PDB entry 5ZCG | X-ray diffraction, 2.10 A resolution | chains A and C

# Chain A
Protein: Probable protein phosphatase 2C 50
Source organism: Oryza sativa subsp. japonica
Notes: EC 3.1.3.16
Reference sequence: Q6L5H6 (P2C50_ORYSJ); residues 58-385 here = UniProt positions 58-385
Sequence (328 residues; each row starts with the number of its first residue):
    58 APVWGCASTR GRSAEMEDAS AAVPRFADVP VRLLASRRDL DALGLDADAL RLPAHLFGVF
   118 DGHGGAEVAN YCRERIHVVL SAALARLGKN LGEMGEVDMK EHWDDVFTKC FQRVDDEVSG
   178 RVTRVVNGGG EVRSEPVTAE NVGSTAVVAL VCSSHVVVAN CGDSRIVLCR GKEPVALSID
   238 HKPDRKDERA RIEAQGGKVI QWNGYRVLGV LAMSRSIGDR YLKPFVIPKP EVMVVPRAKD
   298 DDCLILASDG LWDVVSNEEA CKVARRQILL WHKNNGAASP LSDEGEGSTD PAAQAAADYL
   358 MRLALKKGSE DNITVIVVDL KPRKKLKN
Disordered / not traced: 184-186, 333-344, 379-385
Construct notes: engineered mutation A139 (Glu in Q6L5H6), A140 (Glu in Q6L5H6), A142 (Lys in Q6L5H6), L265 (Ser in Q6L5H6), V267 (Ile in Q6L5H6)
UniProt features mapped onto this chain:
  - motif: V264, G266, L268 (Modulates binding affinity to PYR/PYL/RCAR abscisic acid intracellular receptors)
  - binding site (Mn(2+)): D118, G119, D306, D368
Metal / ion sites: Mg2+ site 1: D118, D306, D368; Mg2+ site 2: D118, G119

# Chain C
Protein: ABA receptor RCAR3
Source organism: Oryza sativa
Reference sequence: K4N2F7 (K4N2F7_ORYSA); residue numbers follow UniProt; this construct covers 30-204
Sequence (175 residues; row label = number of the first residue in the row):
    30 ETEYVRRFHR HEPRDHQCSS AVAKHIKAPV HLVWSLVRRF DQPQLFKPFV SRCEMKGNIE
    90 IGSVREVNVK SGLPATRSTE RLELLDDNEH ILSVRFVGGD HRLKNYSSIL TVHPEVIDGR
   150 PGTLVIESFV VDVPEGNTKD ETCYFVEALL KCNLKSLAEV SERLVVKDQT EPLDR
Disordered / not traced: 30-35, 196-204
Small-molecule neighbours: (+)-abscisic acid (A8S; (2Z,4E)-5-[(1S)-1-hydroxy-2,6,6-trimethyl-4-oxocyclohex-2-en-1-yl]-3-methylpenta-2,4-dienoic acid): K76, F78, V98, L102, P103, A104, R106, S107, F125, H130, L132, Y135, E156, F174, V175, L178, L179, N182

# Interface between chain A and chain C
Pairs across the interface (38; chain A residue first):
  E74(A) - S100(C)  hydrogen bond
  H120(A) - S100(C)
  H120(A) - G101(C)
  G121(A) - K99(C)
  G121(A) - S100(C)  hydrogen bond (backbone-side chain)
  E197(A) - K184(C)  salt bridge
  N198(A) - P77(C)  hydrogen bond (side chain-backbone)
  N198(A) - F78(C)
  G253(A) - Y173(C)
  G254(A) - Y173(C)
  K255(A) - E170(C)
  K255(A) - Y173(C)
  I257(A) - N166(C)
  I257(A) - E170(C)
  I257(A) - Y173(C)  hydrophobic
  Q258(A) - N166(C)  hydrogen bond (backbone-side chain)
  W259(A) - P103(C)
  W259(A) - R131(C)
  W259(A) - L132(C)  hydrophobic
  W259(A) - P163(C)  hydrophobic
  W259(A) - N166(C)
  W259(A) - T171(C)
  W259(A) - F174(C)
  N260(A) - P103(C)  hydrogen bond (side chain-backbone)
  R263(A) - G101(C)  hydrogen bond (side chain-backbone)
  R263(A) - L102(C)
  R263(A) - P103(C)
  L265(A) - Y173(C)
  L265(A) - F174(C)
  G266(A) - P103(C)
  G266(A) - F174(C)
  V267(A) - G101(C)
  V267(A) - L102(C)  hydrophobic
  V267(A) - P103(C)
  V267(A) - F174(C)  hydrophobic
  V267(A) - L178(C)  hydrophobic
  Y278(A) - F78(C)  hydrophobic
  Y278(A) - C181(C)  hydrophobic
Other interface residues (no listed pair), chain A (20 interface residues in all): G119, G122, L268
Other interface residues (no listed pair), chain C (20 interface residues in all): D169, A177

# Overview
The chain A/chain C interface involves 20 residues from each chain, with 6 hydrogen bonds and 1 salt bridge.
Polar pairs include E197(A)-K184(C), E74(A)-S100(C) and G121(A)-S100(C). Bound to chain C: (+)-abscisic acid.
Curated annotation (UniProt) lists 4 Mn2+-binding residues on chain A.
Chain A is Probable protein phosphatase 2C 50 (Oryza sativa subsp. japonica) and chain C is ABA receptor RCAR3
(Oryza sativa); the structure, Crystal structure of OsPP2C50 S265L/I267V:OsPYL/RCAR3 with (+)-ABA, was
determined by X-ray diffraction together with 5ZCH and 5ZCL from the same study.
